PDB entry 2Z6D | X-ray diffraction, 2.00 A resolution | chains A and B

Chain A (and B):
Protein: Phototropin-2
Organism: Arabidopsis thaliana
Notes: EC 2.7.11.1; fragment: LOV1 domain; chain B of this document is another copy of the same molecule, construct and numbering; everything in this record applies to it too
Reference sequence: P93025 (PHOT2_ARATH); numbering as in UniProt (aligned over 117-246)
Chain sequence (130 residues; numbered 117 to 246; the number before each row is that of its first residue):
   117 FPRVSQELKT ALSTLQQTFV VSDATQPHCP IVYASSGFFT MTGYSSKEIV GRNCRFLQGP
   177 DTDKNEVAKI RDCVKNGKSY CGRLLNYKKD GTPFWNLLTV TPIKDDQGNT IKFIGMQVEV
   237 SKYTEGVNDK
Unresolved in the structure: 117-122, 241-246 (chain B: 117-132, 240-246)
Ligand contacts: FMN (flavin mononucleotide): Val-136, Ser-138, Cys-145, Asn-169, Cys-170, Arg-171, Leu-173, Gln-174, Val-183, Ile-186, Arg-187, Val-190, Leu-200, Asn-202, Asn-212, Leu-214, Val-216, Phe-229, Ile-230, Gly-231, Gln-233
UniProt features mapped onto this chain:
  - binding site (FMN): Asn-169, Arg-171, Gln-174, Arg-187, Asn-202, Asn-212, Gln-233, Lys-238
  - modified residue: Ser-121 (Phosphoserine), Cys-170 (S-4a-FMN cysteine)

Interface between chain A and chain B:
Pairs across the interface (41):
  Glu-123(A) / Phe-135(B)
  Leu-124(A) / Phe-135(B)  hydrophobic
  Leu-124(A) / Ile-230(B)  hydrophobic
  Ala-127(A) / Phe-135(B)  hydrophobic
  Leu-131(A) / Lys-228(B)
  Gln-133(A) / Ile-219(B)
  Ser-195(A) / Ser-195(B)
  Ser-195(A) / Tyr-196(B)
  Ser-195(A) / Cys-197(B)
  Ser-195(A) / Thr-215(B)
  Cys-197(A) / Ser-195(B)
  Leu-213(A) / Asp-221(B)
  Leu-213(A) / Gly-224(B)
  Thr-215(A) / Thr-217(B)
  Thr-215(A) / Pro-218(B)
  Thr-217(A) / Thr-215(B)
  Thr-217(A) / Thr-217(B)  hydrogen bond
  Thr-217(A) / Met-232(B)
  Pro-218(A) / Thr-215(B)
  Ile-219(A) / Gln-133(B)
  Ile-219(A) / Met-232(B)  hydrophobic
  Lys-220(A) / Val-234(B)
  Asp-221(A) / Leu-213(B)
  Asp-221(A) / Val-234(B)
  Asp-222(A) / Val-234(B)
  Asp-222(A) / Glu-235(B)
  Asp-222(A) / Val-236(B)
  Asp-222(A) / Ser-237(B)  hydrogen bond (backbone-backbone)
  Gly-224(A) / Leu-213(B)
  Ile-230(A) / Met-232(B)  hydrophobic
  Met-232(A) / Thr-217(B)
  Met-232(A) / Ile-219(B)  hydrophobic
  Met-232(A) / Ile-230(B)  hydrophobic
  Val-234(A) / Lys-220(B)
  Val-234(A) / Asp-221(B)
  Val-234(A) / Asp-222(B)
  Glu-235(A) / Asp-222(B)
  Val-236(A) / Asp-222(B)
  Ser-237(A) / Asp-222(B)  hydrogen bond (backbone-backbone)
  Thr-240(A) / Asp-222(B)  hydrogen bond (side chain-backbone)
  Thr-240(A) / Gln-223(B)
Other interface residues (no listed pair), chain A (27 interface residues in all): Gly-193, Lys-194, Tyr-196, Tyr-239
Other interface residues (no listed pair), chain B (25 interface residues in all): Val-137, Gly-193, Lys-194

In short:
27 residues of chain A face 25 of chain B across their interface, with 4 hydrogen bonds. Among the polar pairs
are Thr-217(A)/Thr-217(B), Thr-240(A)/Asp-222(B) and Asp-222(A)/Ser-237(B). Ligands of chain A: flavin
mononucleotide. Curated annotation (UniProt) lists 8 FMN-binding residues on chain A.
Chain A and chain B are both Phototropin-2 (Arabidopsis thaliana); the structure, Crystal structure of LOV1
domain of phototropin2 from Arabidopsis thaliana, was determined by X-ray diffraction (same publication as
2Z6C).
